PDB entry 7VBB | electron microscopy, 2.81 A resolution | chains B and J of the 16 polymer chains in the assembly

# Chain B
Molecule: DNA-directed RNA polymerase I subunit RPA2
Source organism: Homo sapiens
Notes: EC 2.7.7.6
UniProt: Q9H9Y6 (RPA2_HUMAN); residues 1-1135 here = UniProt positions 1-1135
Sequence (1135 residues; numbered 1 to 1135; the number before each row is that of its first residue):
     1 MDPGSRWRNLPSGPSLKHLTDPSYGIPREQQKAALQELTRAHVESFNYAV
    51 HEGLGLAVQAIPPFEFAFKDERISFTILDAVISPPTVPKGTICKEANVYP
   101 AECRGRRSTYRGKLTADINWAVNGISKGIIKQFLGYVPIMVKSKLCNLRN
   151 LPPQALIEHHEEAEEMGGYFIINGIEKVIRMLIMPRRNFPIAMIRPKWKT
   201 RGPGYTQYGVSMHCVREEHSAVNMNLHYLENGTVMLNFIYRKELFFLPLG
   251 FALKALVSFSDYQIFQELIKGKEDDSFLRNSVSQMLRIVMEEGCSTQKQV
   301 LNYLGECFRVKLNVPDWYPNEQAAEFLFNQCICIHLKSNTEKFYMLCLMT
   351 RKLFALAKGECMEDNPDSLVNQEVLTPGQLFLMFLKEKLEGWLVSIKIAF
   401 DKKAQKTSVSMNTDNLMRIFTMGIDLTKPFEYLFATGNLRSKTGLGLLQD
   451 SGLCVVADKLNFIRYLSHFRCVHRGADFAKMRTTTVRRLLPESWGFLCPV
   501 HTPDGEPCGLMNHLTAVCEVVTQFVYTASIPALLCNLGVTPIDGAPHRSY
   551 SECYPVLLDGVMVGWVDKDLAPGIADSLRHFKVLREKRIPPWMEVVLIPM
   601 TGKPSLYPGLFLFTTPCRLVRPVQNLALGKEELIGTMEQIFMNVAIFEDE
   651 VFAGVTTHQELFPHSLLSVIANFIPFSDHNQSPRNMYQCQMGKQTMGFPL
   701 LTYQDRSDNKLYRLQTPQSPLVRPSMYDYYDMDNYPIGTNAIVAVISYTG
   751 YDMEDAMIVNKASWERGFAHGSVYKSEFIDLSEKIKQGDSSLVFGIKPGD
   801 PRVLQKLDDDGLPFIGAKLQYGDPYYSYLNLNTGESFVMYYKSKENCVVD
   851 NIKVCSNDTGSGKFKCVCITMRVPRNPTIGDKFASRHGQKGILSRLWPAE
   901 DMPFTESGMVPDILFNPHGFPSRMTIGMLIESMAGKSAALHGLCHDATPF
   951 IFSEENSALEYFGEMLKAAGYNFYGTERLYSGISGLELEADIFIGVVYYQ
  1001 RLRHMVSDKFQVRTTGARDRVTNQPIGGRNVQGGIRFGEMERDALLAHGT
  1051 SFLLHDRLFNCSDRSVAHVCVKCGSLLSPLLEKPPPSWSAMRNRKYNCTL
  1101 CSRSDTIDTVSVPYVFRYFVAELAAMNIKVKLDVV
Disordered / not traced: 1-4, 1085-1092
Metal / ion sites: Zn2+: C1070, C1073, C1098, C1101
UniProt features mapped onto this chain:
  - zinc finger: C1070 to C1101 (C4-type)
  - region: I194 to Y208 (Loop B), L236 to L247 (Loop A), L439 to L453 (Fork loop 1), R474 to L489 (Fork loop 2)
  - binding site (RNA): R180, D367, K890
  - binding site (Mg(2+)): D755
  - binding site (DNA): R1020, R1036
  - binding site (Zn(2+)): C1070, C1073, C1098, C1101
  - site: Y687 (Active site gating)
  - modified residue: S1051 (Phosphoserine)
  - natural variant: S682 (S682R: In TCS4; uncertain significance), R1003 (R1003C: In TCS4; R1003S: In TCS4)
From the paper describing this entry:
  - disease-associated variants - S682R: decreased stability (proposed by the authors, not directly observed)

# Chain J
Molecule: DNA-directed RNA polymerases I, II, and III subunit RPABC5
Source organism: Homo sapiens
UniProt: P62875 (RPAB5_HUMAN); residues 1-67 here = UniProt positions 1-67
Sequence (67 residues; numbered 1 to 67; the number before each row is that of its first residue):
     1 MIIPVRCFTCGKIVGNKWEAYLGLLQAEYTEGDALDALGLKRYCCRRMLL
    51 AHVDLIEKLLNYAPLEK
Disordered / not traced: 65-67
Metal / ion sites: Zn2+: C7, C10, C44, C45
UniProt features mapped onto this chain:
  - binding site (Zn(2+)): C7, C10, C44, C45

# Chain B / chain J interface
Residue-residue contacts - 73 pairs, chain B then chain J:
  L16(B) - L50(J)
  K17(B) - E31(J)
  L19(B) - H52(J)
  L19(B) - V53(J)  hydrophobic
  T20(B) - W18(J)
  T20(B) - Y21(J)
  T20(B) - L22(J)
  T20(B) - L25(J)
  Y24(B) - V53(J)
  Y24(B) - D54(J)
  Y24(B) - L55(J)
  Y24(B) - E57(J)
  Y24(B) - K58(J)
  G25(B) - E57(J)
  G25(B) - N61(J)  hydrogen bond (backbone-side chain)
  I157(B) - N61(J)
  I157(B) - Y62(J)
  E161(B) - Y62(J)  hydrogen bond (backbone-side chain)
  E162(B) - Y62(J)
  A163(B) - Y62(J)
  F698(B) - L55(J)  hydrophobic
  F698(B) - L59(J)  hydrophobic
  L701(B) - L59(J)
  T702(B) - Y62(J)
  R713(B) - M1(J)  hydrogen bond
  R713(B) - L59(J)
  Q715(B) - M1(J)  hydrogen bond (backbone-backbone)
  T716(B) - M1(J)
  T716(B) - F8(J)
  P717(B) - V53(J)
  Q718(B) - R47(J)
  Q718(B) - M48(J)
  Q718(B) - A51(J)
  S719(B) - A51(J)  hydrogen bond (backbone-backbone)
  L721(B) - R47(J)
  L721(B) - L50(J)  hydrophobic
  D733(B) - V53(J)
  N734(B) - L55(J)
  N734(B) - K58(J)
  P736(B) - V53(J)  hydrophobic
  P736(B) - L55(J)
  N740(B) - R47(J)  hydrogen bond (backbone-side chain)
  N740(B) - A51(J)
  I742(B) - T9(J)
  I742(B) - Y43(J)  hydrophobic
  I742(B) - R47(J)
  S763(B) - F8(J)  hydrogen bond (side chain-backbone)
  S763(B) - T9(J)
  R766(B) - C7(J)
  R766(B) - F8(J)  hydrogen bond (side chain-backbone)
  R766(B) - T9(J)  hydrogen bond (side chain-backbone)
  R766(B) - C10(J)  hydrogen bond (side chain-backbone)
  R766(B) - G11(J)
  G767(B) - F8(J)
  F768(B) - F8(J)  hydrophobic
  M909(B) - R42(J)
  M909(B) - Y43(J)  hydrophobic
  M909(B) - C44(J)  hydrophobic
  V910(B) - T9(J)
  P911(B) - T9(J)
  D912(B) - T9(J)
  D912(B) - R47(J)  salt bridge
  A938(B) - L50(J)
  A939(B) - Y43(J)  hydrophobic
  A939(B) - R46(J)  hydrogen bond (backbone-side chain)
  L940(B) - Y43(J)  hydrophobic
  L940(B) - R46(J)  hydrogen bond (backbone-side chain)
  G942(B) - E31(J)
  G942(B) - L50(J)
  L943(B) - L50(J)
  Y971(B) - Y43(J)
  I994(B) - Y43(J)
  V996(B) - Y43(J)  hydrophobic
Other interface residues (no listed pair), chain B (49 interface residues in all): P22, H160, Y703, N760, A762, S907, K936, H941
Other interface residues (no listed pair), chain J (34 interface residues in all): I2, P4, R6, Q26, G32, A63

# In short
49 residues of chain B face 34 of chain J across their interface, with 12 hydrogen bonds and 1 salt bridge.
Polar contacts include D912(B)-R47(J), G25(B)-N61(J) and E161(B)-Y62(J). From UniProt: 3 RNA-binding residues,
Mg2+-binding residue D755(B), DNA-binding residues R1020(B) and R1036(B) and 4 Zn2+-binding residues on chain
B. From the paper: S682R of chain B reduces stability.
Chain B is DNA-directed RNA polymerase I subunit RPA2 and chain J is DNA-directed RNA polymerases I, II, and
III subunit RPABC5, both from Homo sapiens; the structure, Structure of the post state human RNA Polymerase I
Elongation Complex, was determined by electron microscopy (same publication as 7VBA and 7VBC).
